6DM4 - chains A and E of the 3 polymer chains in the assembly; structure by X-ray diffraction, 1.90 A resolution.

[Chain A]
Protein: RavO
From: Legionella pneumophila subsp. pneumophila (strain Philadelphia 1 / ATCC 33152 / DSM 7513)
UniProt: Q5ZWF6 (Q5ZWF6_LEGPH); residues 225-344 here = UniProt positions 225-344
Sequence (120 residues; numbered 225 to 344; the number before each row is that of its first residue):
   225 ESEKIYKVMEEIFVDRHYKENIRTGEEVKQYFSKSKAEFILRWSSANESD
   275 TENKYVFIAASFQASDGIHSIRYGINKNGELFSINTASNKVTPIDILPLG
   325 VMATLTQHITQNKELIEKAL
Disordered / not traced: 225

[Chain E]
Protein: Shc1 phospho-Tyr317 peptide
Sequence (7 residues; numbered 902 to 908; the number before each row is that of its first residue):
   902 PSYVNVQ
Modified / non-standard residues: Tyr-904 (O-phosphotyrosine; PTR)

[Chain A / chain E interface]
Pairs across the interface (19; chain A residue first):
  Arg-266(A) / Tyr-904(E)
  Ser-268(A) / Tyr-904(E)
  Ser-269(A) / Tyr-904(E)
  Ala-283(A) / Tyr-904(E)
  His-293(A) / Ser-903(E)
  Ser-294(A) / Ser-903(E)  hydrogen bond (backbone-backbone)
  Ser-294(A) / Tyr-904(E)
  Ser-294(A) / Val-905(E)  hydrogen bond (backbone-backbone)
  Ile-295(A) / Tyr-904(E)
  Ile-295(A) / Val-905(E)  hydrophobic
  Arg-296(A) / Tyr-904(E)
  Ile-308(A) / Asn-906(E)
  Asn-309(A) / Asn-906(E)
  Asn-309(A) / Val-907(E)
  Asn-309(A) / Gln-908(E)  hydrogen bond (side chain-backbone)
  Thr-310(A) / Tyr-904(E)
  Thr-310(A) / Asn-906(E)  hydrogen bond (backbone-side chain)
  Ala-311(A) / Asn-906(E)
  Lys-314(A) / Gln-908(E)  hydrogen bond (side chain-backbone)
Other interface residues (no listed pair), chain A (16 interface residues in all): Ile-292, Ser-312, Asn-336

[Summary]
16 residues of chain A and 6 residues of chain E are in contact; the contacts include 5 hydrogen bonds. Polar
pairs include Asn-309(A)/Gln-908(E), Thr-310(A)/Asn-906(E) and Lys-314(A)/Gln-908(E).
Here chain A is RavO (Legionella pneumophila subsp. pneumophila (strain Philadelphia 1 / ATCC 33152 / DSM
7513)) and chain E is Shc1 phospho-Tyr317 peptide. Entry 6DM4 (Crystal structure of the SH2 domain from RavO
(Lpg1129) from Legionella pneumophila in complex with Homo ...) was determined by X-ray diffraction.
